3VCD - chains C and E of the 8 polymer chains in the assembly; structure by X-ray diffraction, 2.35 A resolution.

Chain C (and E):
Molecule: Propanediol utilization polyhedral body protein PduT
Organism: Salmonella enterica
Notes: chain E of this document is another copy of the same molecule, construct and numbering; everything in this record applies to it too
Reference sequence: E7V033 (E7V033_SALTY); residues 1-184 here = UniProt positions 1-184
Sequence (192 residues; each row starts with the number of its first residue):
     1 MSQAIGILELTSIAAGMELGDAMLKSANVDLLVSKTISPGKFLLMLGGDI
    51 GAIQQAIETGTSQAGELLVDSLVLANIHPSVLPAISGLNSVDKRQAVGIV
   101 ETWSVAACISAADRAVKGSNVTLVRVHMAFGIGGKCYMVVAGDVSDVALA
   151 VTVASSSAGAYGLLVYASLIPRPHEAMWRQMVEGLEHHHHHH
Not modelled in the structure: 1, 185-192 (chain E: 1, 186-192)
Sequence notes: engineered mutation Ala15 (Lys in E7V033), Ser38 (Cys in E7V033), Leu67 (Met in E7V033), Ala148 (Asn in E7V033), Leu149 (Asn in E7V033), Ser156 (Glu in E7V033), Ala160 (Glu in E7V033), Tyr161 (Lys in E7V033), Ala167 (Arg in E7V033), Leu169 (Val in E7V033); expression tag (185-192)

How chain C and chain E interact:
Residue-residue contacts (9):
  Ala160(C) - Gln63(E)
  Ala160(C) - Ala64(E)
  Ala160(C) - Gly65(E)
  Ala160(C) - Glu66(E)  hydrogen bond (backbone-backbone)
  Ala160(C) - Leu67(E)  hydrogen bond (backbone-backbone)
  Tyr161(C) - Ser62(E)  hydrogen bond (side chain-backbone)
  Tyr161(C) - Gly65(E)
  Tyr161(C) - Glu66(E)
  Gly162(C) - Glu66(E)
Interface residues without a listed pair, chain C (4 interface residues in all): Gly159

Overview:
Chain C and chain E form an interface of 4 and 6 residues respectively; the contacts include 3 hydrogen bonds.
Among the polar pairs are Tyr161(C)-Ser62(E), Ala160(C)-Glu66(E) and Ala160(C)-Leu67(E).
Both chains are Propanediol utilization polyhedral body protein PduT (Salmonella enterica). Entry 3VCD
(Computationally Designed Self-assembling Octahedral Cage protein, O333, Crystallized in space group R32) was
determined by X-ray diffraction (same publication as 4DCL, 4DDF and 4EGG).
